PDB entry 9J48 | electron microscopy, 3.04 A resolution | chains A and F of the 48 polymer chains in the assembly

# Chain A (and F)
Protein: Designed ankyrin repeat proteins, Ferritin heavy chain, N-terminally processed
Organism: Homo sapiens
Notes: chain F of this document is another copy of the same molecule, construct and numbering; everything in this record applies to it too
UniProt: P02794 (FRIH_HUMAN); residues 213-374 here correspond to UniProt positions 16-177 (UniProt number = residue number - 197)
Chain sequence (394 residues; numbered 1 to 394; the number before each row is that of its first residue):
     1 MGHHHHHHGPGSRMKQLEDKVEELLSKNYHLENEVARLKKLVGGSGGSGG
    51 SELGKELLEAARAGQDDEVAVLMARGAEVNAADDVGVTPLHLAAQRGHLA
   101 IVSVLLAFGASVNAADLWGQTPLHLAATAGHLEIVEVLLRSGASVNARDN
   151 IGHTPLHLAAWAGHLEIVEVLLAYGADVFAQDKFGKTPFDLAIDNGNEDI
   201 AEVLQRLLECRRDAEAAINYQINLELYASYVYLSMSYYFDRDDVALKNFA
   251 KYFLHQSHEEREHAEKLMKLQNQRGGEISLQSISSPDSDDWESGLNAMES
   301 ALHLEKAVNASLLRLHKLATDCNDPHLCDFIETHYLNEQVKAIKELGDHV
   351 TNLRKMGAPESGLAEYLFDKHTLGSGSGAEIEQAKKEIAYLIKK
Disordered / not traced: 1-53, 375-394
Differences from the reference sequence: conflict A214 (Ser17 in P02794), Y220 (Arg23 in P02794), E277 (Arg80 in P02794), S279 (Phe82 in P02794), S282 (Asp85 in P02794), S284 (Lys87 in P02794), S285 (Lys88 in P02794), S288 (Cys91 in P02794), S300 (Cys103 in P02794), A307 (Asn110 in P02794), A310 (Gln113 in P02794), R314 (Glu117 in P02794), C322 (Lys125 in P02794); expression tag (375-394)
Disulfide bonds: C210-C322
Swiss-Prot annotation at these positions:
  - binding site (Fe cation): E225, E260, H263, E305, Q339

# Interface between chain A and chain F
Contacting residue pairs (46; chain A residue first):
  L226(A) with Y230(F), hydrophobic
  S229(A) with R261(F), hydrogen bond
  Y230(A) with L226(F), hydrophobic; L280(F); Q281(F), hydrogen bond (side chain-backbone)
  L233(A) with M268(F), hydrophobic
  S234(A) with L280(F)
  Y237(A) with E265(F); M268(F), hydrophobic; N272(F), hydrogen bond (backbone-side chain)
  D240(A) with N272(F), hydrogen bond
  R241(A) with N272(F); E277(F), salt bridge
  S257(A) with R261(F), hydrogen bond
  H258(A) with R261(F); E265(F), salt bridge
  R261(A) with S229(F), hydrogen bond; S257(F), hydrogen bond; H258(F)
  E265(A) with Y237(F); H258(F), salt bridge
  M268(A) with L233(F), hydrophobic; Y237(F), hydrophobic
  N272(A) with Y237(F), hydrogen bond (side chain-backbone); D240(F), hydrogen bond; R241(F)
  E277(A) with R241(F), salt bridge
  I278(A) with D289(F)
  S279(A) with D289(F)
  L280(A) with Y230(F); S234(F); S285(F); D289(F)
  Q281(A) with Y230(F), hydrogen bond (backbone-side chain); S285(F)
  S282(A) with S282(F), hydrogen bond; I283(F), hydrogen bond (side chain-backbone); S285(F)
  I283(A) with S282(F), hydrogen bond (backbone-side chain); I283(F), hydrogen bond (backbone-backbone)
  S285(A) with L280(F); Q281(F); S282(F)
  D289(A) with I278(F); S279(F); L280(F)
Interface residues without a listed pair, chain A (28 interface residues in all): N223, L254, K269, G276, S284
Interface residues without a listed pair, chain F (28 interface residues in all): N223, L254, K269, G276, S284

# Overview
Chain A and chain F each contribute 28 residues to their interface, with 14 hydrogen bonds and 4 salt bridges.
Among the polar pairs are R241(A)-E277(F), H258(A)-E265(F) and S229(A)-R261(F). From UniProt: 5 Fe
cation-binding residues on chain A.
Both chains are Designed ankyrin repeat proteins, Ferritin heavy chain, N-terminally processed (Homo sapiens).
Entry 9J48 (GFP bound to 24-mer DARPin-apoferritin model 6c) was determined by electron microscopy (same
publication as 9IRV and 9IVP).
